PDB entry 7TA6 | X-ray diffraction, 2.67 A resolution | chains A and N

[Chain A]
Protein: Tumor necrosis factor
Organism: Homo sapiens
UniProt: P01375 (TNFA_HUMAN); residues 1-157 here correspond to UniProt positions 77-233 (UniProt number = residue number + 76)
Sequence (158 residues; row label = number of the first residue in the row; numbering starts at 0):
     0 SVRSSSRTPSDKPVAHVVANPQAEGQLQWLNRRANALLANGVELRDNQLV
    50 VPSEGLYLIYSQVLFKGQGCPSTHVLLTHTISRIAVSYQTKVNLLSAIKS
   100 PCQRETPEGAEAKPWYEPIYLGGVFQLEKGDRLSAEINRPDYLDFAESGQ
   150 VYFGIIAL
Unresolved in the structure: 0-6, 87-88, 103-110
Construct notes: expression tag (0)
Disulfides: Cys69-Cys101
Curated features (UniProtKB/Swiss-Prot):
  - glycosylation: Ser4 (O-linked (GalNAc...) serine)

[Chain N]
Protein: Alpha/Beta-peptide-1
Sequence (29 residues; numbered 1 to 29; the number before each row is that of its first residue):
     1 XLGWCIGEAGTDPNLNHAQFRAKILXCWX
Modified / non-standard residues: XCP ((1S,2S)-2-aminocyclopentanecarboxylic acid) at position 1, XPC ((3S,4R)-4-aminopyrrolidine-3-carboxylic acid) at position 26, XCP ((1S,2S)-2-aminocyclopentanecarboxylic acid) at position 29; Ala9, Ala18, Ala22 (alpha-aminoisobutyric acid; AIB)
Disulfides: Cys5-Cys27
Glycans and other covalent adducts: amino group (NH2) linked to XCP_29

[How chain A and chain N interact]
Residue-residue contacts - 42 pairs, chain A then chain N:
  Pro8(A) with His17(N); Ala18(N); Arg21(N)
  Ser9(A) with His17(N)
  Lys11(A) with His17(N), hydrogen bond (backbone-side chain); Arg21(N)
  Pro12(A) with Arg21(N), hydrogen bond (backbone-side chain)
  Val13(A) with His17(N); Phe20(N), hydrophobic; Arg21(N)
  His15(A) with Ile6(N); Gly10(N); Phe20(N)
  Ala35(A) with Leu15(N); His17(N)
  Leu36(A) with Phe20(N), hydrophobic
  Leu37(A) with His17(N)
  Asn39(A) with His17(N)
  Leu57(A) with Trp28(N), hydrophobic
  Tyr59(A) with Ile6(N), hydrophobic; Phe20(N)
  Gln61(A) with Gly3(N); Trp4(N)
  Leu63(A) with Trp4(N), hydrophobic
  Tyr119(A) with Leu2(N); Gly3(N); Ile6(N)
  Val123(A) with Trp28(N), hydrophobic
  Gly148(A) with Gly7(N); Thr11(N)
  Gln149(A) with Gly3(N); Trp4(N); Gly7(N); Glu8(N)
  Tyr151(A) with Gly3(N), hydrogen bond (side chain-backbone); Ile6(N); Gly7(N)
  Ile155(A) with Phe20(N), hydrophobic; Arg21(N)
  Ala156(A) with Arg21(N), hydrogen bond (backbone-side chain)
  Leu157(A) with Arg21(N); Leu25(N), hydrophobic
Also at the interface, not in a pair above, chain A (24 interface residues in all): Pro117, Ser147
Also at the interface, not in a pair above, chain N (17 interface residues in all): Asn16, Ile24
Interface features reported in the paper:
  - interface residues, chain N: Leu25(N)

[Summary]
Chain A and chain N form an interface of 24 and 17 residues respectively, with 4 hydrogen bonds. Polar
contacts include Lys11(A)-His17(N), Pro12(A)-Arg21(N) and Tyr151(A)-Gly3(N). Amino group is covalently linked
to XCP_29(N). From the paper: the interface residue Leu25(N).
Here chain A is Tumor necrosis factor (Homo sapiens) and chain N is Alpha/Beta-peptide-1. Entry 7TA6
(Trimer-to-Monomer Disruption of Tumor Necrosis Factor-alpha (TNF-alpha) by unnatural alpha/beta-peptide-1)
was determined by X-ray diffraction (same publication as 7TA3).
